1TK8 - chains T and A of the 4 polymer chains in the assembly; structure by X-ray diffraction, 2.50 A resolution.

== Chain T ==
Molecule: 26-nt DNA strand
Sequence (26 nucleotides; numbered 851 to 876; the number before each row is that of its first residue):
   851 CCCAGTGGCA CTGGCCGTCG TTTTCG
Unresolved in the structure: 851-852, 873-876
Modified / non-standard residues: 8OG (8-oxo-2'-deoxy-guanosine-5'-monophosphate) at position 855

== Chain A ==
Name: DNA polymerase
From: Enterobacteria phage T7
Notes: EC 2.7.7.7
UniProtKB: P00581 (DPOL_BPT7); numbering as in UniProt; present here: 1-117, 124-704
Chain sequence (698 residues; each row starts with the number of its first residue; note: 6 numbers in that range are skipped by the numbering (no residue carries them; nothing is unmodelled there)):
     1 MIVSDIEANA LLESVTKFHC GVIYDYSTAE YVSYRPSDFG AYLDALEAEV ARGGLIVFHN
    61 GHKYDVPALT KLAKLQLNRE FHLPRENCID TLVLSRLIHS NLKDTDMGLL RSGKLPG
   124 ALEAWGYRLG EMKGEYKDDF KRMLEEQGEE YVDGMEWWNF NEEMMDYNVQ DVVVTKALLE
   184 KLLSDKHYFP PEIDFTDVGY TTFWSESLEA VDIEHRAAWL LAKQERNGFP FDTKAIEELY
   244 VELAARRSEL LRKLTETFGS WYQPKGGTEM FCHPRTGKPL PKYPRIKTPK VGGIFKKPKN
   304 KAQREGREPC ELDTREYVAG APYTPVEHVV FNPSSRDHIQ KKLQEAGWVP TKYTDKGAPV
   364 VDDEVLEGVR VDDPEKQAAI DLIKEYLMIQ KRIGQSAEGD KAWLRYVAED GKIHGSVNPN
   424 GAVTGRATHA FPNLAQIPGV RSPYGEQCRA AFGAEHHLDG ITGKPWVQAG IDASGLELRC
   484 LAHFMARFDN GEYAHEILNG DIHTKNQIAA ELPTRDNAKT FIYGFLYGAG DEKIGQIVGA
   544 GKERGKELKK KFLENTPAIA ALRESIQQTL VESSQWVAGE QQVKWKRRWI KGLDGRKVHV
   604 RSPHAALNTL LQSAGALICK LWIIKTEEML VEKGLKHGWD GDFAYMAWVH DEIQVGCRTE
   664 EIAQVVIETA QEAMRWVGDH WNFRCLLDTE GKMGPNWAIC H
Unresolved in the structure: 578-583
Ion coordination: Mg2+ site 1 near Asp5 (its only coordinating residue here); Mg2+ site 2: Asp475, Ala476, Asp654 (together with 2',3'-dideoxy-thymidine-5'-triphosphate); Mg2+ site 3: Asp475, Asp654 (together with 2',3'-dideoxy-thymidine-5'-triphosphate)
Residues lining bound ligands: 2',3'-dideoxy-thymidine-5'-triphosphate (D3T): Arg429, Asp475, Ala476, Ser477, Gly478, Leu479, Glu480, His506, Arg518, Lys522, Thr523, Tyr526, Tyr530, Asp654
Curated features (UniProtKB/Swiss-Prot):
  - binding site (Mg(2+)): Asp5, Glu7, Asp174, Asp475, Ala476, Asp654
  - binding site (substrate): His506, Arg518, Lys522, Tyr526
What the authors report for this chain:
  - binding site for the 26-nt DNA strand (chain T): His607, Gln615
  - binding site for the 22-nt DNA strand: Arg429

== How chain T and chain A interact ==
Contacting residue pairs (54; chain T residue first):
  DC853(T) - Gly531(A)  phosphate contact
  DC853(T) - Gly533(A)  sugar contact
  DC853(T) - Gln584(A)  base contact
  DC853(T) - His607(A)  stacking on the base
  DA854(T) - Thr523(A)  base contact
  DA854(T) - Tyr526(A)  base contact
  DA854(T) - Gly527(A)  base contact
  DA854(T) - Tyr530(A)  base contact
  DA854(T) - Gly531(A)  sugar contact
  DA854(T) - Ala532(A)  hydrogen bond to the sugar
  DA854(T) - Gly533(A)  hydrogen bond to the phosphate
  DA854(T) - Lys536(A)  phosphate contact
  DA854(T) - His607(A)  phosphate contact
  8OG_855(T) - His607(A)  salt bridge to the phosphate
  8OG_855(T) - Ala608(A)  sugar contact
  8OG_855(T) - Asn611(A)  hydrogen bond to the sugar
  8OG_855(T) - Gln615(A)  base contact
  DT856(T) - Ala425(A)  phosphate contact
  DT856(T) - Val426(A)  phosphate contact
  DT856(T) - Arg429(A)  base contact
  DT856(T) - Arg604(A)  salt bridge to the phosphate
  DT856(T) - Asn611(A)  sugar contact
  DT856(T) - Gln615(A)  hydrogen bond to the sugar
  DG857(T) - Gly424(A)  phosphate contact
  DG857(T) - Ala425(A)  phosphate contact
  DG857(T) - Val426(A)  hydrogen bond to the phosphate
  DG857(T) - Thr431(A)  phosphate contact
  DG857(T) - Gln439(A)  base contact
  DG857(T) - Arg604(A)  salt bridge to the phosphate
  DG858(T) - Thr431(A)  phosphate contact
  DG858(T) - His432(A)  sugar contact
  DG858(T) - Ala433(A)  phosphate contact
  DG858(T) - Asn436(A)  hydrogen bond to the sugar
  DG858(T) - Gln439(A)  hydrogen bond to the base
  DC859(T) - Lys404(A)  salt bridge to the phosphate
  DC859(T) - Ala433(A)  phosphate contact
  DC859(T) - Phe434(A)  hydrogen bond to the phosphate
  DC859(T) - Pro435(A)  phosphate contact
  DC859(T) - Asn436(A)  phosphate contact
  DC859(T) - Gln439(A)  sugar contact
  DA860(T) - Gly397(A)  sugar contact
  DA860(T) - Gly402(A)  phosphate contact
  DA860(T) - Asp403(A)  hydrogen bond to the phosphate
  DA860(T) - Lys404(A)  hydrogen bond to the phosphate
  DA860(T) - Ala405(A)  phosphate contact
  DC861(T) - Ser337(A)  phosphate contact
  DC861(T) - Gln393(A)  hydrogen bond to the phosphate
  DC861(T) - Gly397(A)  phosphate contact
  DT862(T) - Asn335(A)  hydrogen bond to the phosphate
  DT862(T) - Ser337(A)  sugar contact
  DT862(T) - Ser338(A)  hydrogen bond to the phosphate
  DG863(T) - Ser338(A)  hydrogen bond to the phosphate
  DG863(T) - Asp340(A)  phosphate contact
  DG863(T) - His341(A)  salt bridge to the phosphate
Interface residues without a listed pair, chain A (42 interface residues in all): Lys103, Lys394, Gln398, Glu401, Thr427, Ile540

== In short ==
11 residues of chain T face 42 of chain A across their interface; the contacts include 14 hydrogen bonds, 5
salt bridges and 1 aromatic stacking contact. Polar contacts include DG858(T)-Gln439(A), DA854(T)-Ala532(A)
and 8OG_855(T)-Asn611(A). From the paper: a binding site for the 26-nt DNA strand (chain T) at His607(A) and
Gln615(A); a binding site for the 22-nt DNA strand at Arg429(A).
Chain T is a 26-nt DNA strand and chain A is DNA polymerase (Enterobacteria phage T7); the structure, T7 DNA
polymerase ternary complex with 8 oxo guanosine and dAMP at the elongation site, was determined by X-ray
diffraction, deposited together with 1T8E, 1TK0, 1TK5 and 1TKD.
